Entry 6BA6 (solution NMR); this record covers chains A and B.

# Chain A
Name: Talin-1
From: Mus musculus
Notes: fragment: F0 domain
UniProt: P26039 (TLN1_MOUSE); residues 1-86 here = UniProt positions 1-86
Sequence (93 residues; each row starts with the number of its first residue; numbers below 1 keep their minus sign (Gly-6 is residue -6)):
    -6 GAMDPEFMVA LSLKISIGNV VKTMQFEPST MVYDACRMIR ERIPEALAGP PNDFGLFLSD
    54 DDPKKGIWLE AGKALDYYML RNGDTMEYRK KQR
Disordered / not traced: -6 to 0
Differences from the reference sequence: expression tag (-6 to 0)
From the paper describing this entry:
  - mutagenesis - K15A/R35A: decreased binding to Ras-related protein Rap-1b (chain B)
  - mutagenesis - K15A/R35A: decreased signaling

# Chain B
Name: Ras-related protein Rap-1b
From: Homo sapiens
UniProt: P61224 (RAP1B_HUMAN); numbering as in UniProt (aligned over 1-167)
Sequence (168 residues; numbered 0 to 167; the number before each row is that of its first residue; numbering starts at 0):
     0 HMREYKLVVL GSVGVGKSAL TVQFVQGIFV EKYDPTIEDS YRKQVEVDAQ QCMLEILDTA
    60 GTEQFTAMRD LYMKNGQGFA LVYSITAQST FNDLQDLREQ ILRVKDTDDV PMILVGNKCD
   120 LEDERVVGKE QGQNLARQWN NCAFLESSAK SKINVNEIFY DLVRQINR
Disordered / not traced: 0
Differences from the reference sequence: expression tag (0); engineered mutation Val12 (Gly in P61224)
Curated features (UniProtKB/Swiss-Prot):
  - motif: Tyr32 to Tyr40 (Effector region)
  - binding site (GTP): Gly10, Ser11, Gly13 to Ala18, Asp57 to Thr61, Asn116 to Asp119, Ser147 to Lys149
  - modified residue: Ser39 (ADP-ribosylserine)
  - natural variant: Val12 (G12V: In THC11; this construct carries the variant), Ala59 (A59G: In THC11), Gly60 (G60R: In THC11)
  - mutagenesis: Gln25 (Q25A: Impairs interaction with KRIT1), Tyr32 (Y32A: 25-fold reduction in RAP1GAP-stimulated GTPase activity; Y32F: 2-fold reduction in RAP1GAP-stimulated GTPase activity), Glu37 (E37A: Strong reduction in nucleotide exchange with EPAC2), Asp38 (D38A: Impairs interaction with KRIT1), Gln63 (Q63E: Abolishes complex formation with RAP1GAP. Loss GTPase activity), Phe64 (F64A: Abolishes complex formation with RAP1GAP. Loss GTPase activity)

# Interface between chain A and chain B
Pairs across the interface - 36 pairs, chain A then chain B:
  Val2(A) with Gln63(B)
  Ser5(A) with Ile36(B); Phe64(B)
  Lys7(A) with Glu37(B); Phe64(B)
  Asn12(A) with Val24(B); Arg41(B); Lys42(B)
  Val13(A) with Val24(B); Gln25(B)
  Val14(A) with Asp38(B); Ser39(B)
  Lys15(A) with Ser17(B); Thr20(B); Val21(B); Asp33(B); Asp38(B)
  Thr16(A) with Pro34(B); Ile36(B); Glu37(B); Asp38(B)
  Met17(A) with Ile36(B)
  Gln18(A) with Ile36(B); Thr61(B); Gln63(B)
  Glu34(A) with Lys31(B)
  Arg35(A) with Lys31(B); Asp33(B); Pro34(B)
  Ile36(A) with Val21(B); Gln25(B)
  Pro37(A) with Ile27(B); Val29(B)
  Glu38(A) with Gln25(B); Ile27(B)
  Gly76(A) with Phe64(B)
Also at the interface, not in a pair above, chain A (18 interface residues in all): Ala3, Asn75
Also at the interface, not in a pair above, chain B (20 interface residues in all): Thr35
Interface features reported in the paper:
  - residue pairs: Lys7(A)-Glu37(B), Lys15(A)-Asp33(B), Arg35(A)-Asp33(B), Ile36(A)-Ile27(B) (hydrophobic contact)
  - interface residues, chain A: Ile36(A), Pro37(A)
  - interface residues, chain B: Val21(B), Ile27(B), Val29(B)
  - hot spots on chain B (mutagenesis) - I27H, K31E: decreased binding to Talin-1 (chain A)

# In short
Chain A and chain B form an interface of 18 and 20 residues respectively. The authors report contacts between
Lys7(A) and Glu37(B), Lys15(A) and Asp33(B) and Arg35(A) and Asp33(B); a hydrophobic contact between Ile36(A)
and Ile27(B). From the paper: I27H and K31E of chain B reduce binding to Talin-1 (chain A); interface residues
Ile36(A), Pro37(A) and Val21(B) among others.
Here chain A is Talin-1 (Mus musculus) and chain B is Ras-related protein Rap-1b (Homo sapiens). Entry 6BA6
(Solution structure of Rap1b/talin complex) was determined by solution NMR.
